5LAK - chains A and B of the 4 polymer chains in the assembly; structure by X-ray diffraction, 2.30 A resolution.

# Chain A (and B)
Name: 3Cl Protease
Source organism: Cavally virus
Notes: chain B of this document is another copy of the same molecule, construct and numbering; everything in this record applies to it too
UniProtKB: F8RL29 (F8RL29_AMV79); residues 1-314 here correspond to UniProt positions 1387-1700 (UniProt number = residue number + 1386)
Sequence (314 residues; numbered 1 to 314; the number before each row is that of its first residue):
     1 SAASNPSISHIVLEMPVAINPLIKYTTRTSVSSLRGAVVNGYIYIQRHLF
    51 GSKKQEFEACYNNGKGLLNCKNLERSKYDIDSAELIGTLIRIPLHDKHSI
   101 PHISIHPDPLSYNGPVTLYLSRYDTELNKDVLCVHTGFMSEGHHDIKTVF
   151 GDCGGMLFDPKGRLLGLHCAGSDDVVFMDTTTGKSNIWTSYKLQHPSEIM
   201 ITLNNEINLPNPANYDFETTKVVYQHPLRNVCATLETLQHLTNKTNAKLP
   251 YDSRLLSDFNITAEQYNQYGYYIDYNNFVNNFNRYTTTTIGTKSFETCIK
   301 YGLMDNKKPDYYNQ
Not modelled in the structure: 126-127, 306-314 (chain B: 27-31, 180-184, 193, 306-314)
Swiss-Prot annotation at these positions:
  - active site (For 3C-like proteinase): His48, Cys153
  - site: Gln314 (Cleavage)
From the paper describing this entry:
  - contacts within the chain: His48-Asp216 (water-mediated contact), Arg47-Asp216 (salt bridge)
  - binding site for BEZ-TYR-TYR-ASN-ECC Peptide inhibitor: Ser52, Gly151, Cys153, Asp173, Leu209, Tyr215, Asp216 to Lys221, Val222
  - catalytic residues: Gly151, Cys153
  - binding site for BEZ-TYR-TYR-ASN-ECC Peptide inhibitor: Arg28, Thr148, His168, Thr220
  - binding site for BEZ-TYR-TYR-ASN-ECC Peptide inhibitor: Thr148, Val149, His168, Val222
  - specificity-determining residues: Ser52, Asp216
  - conformationally variable residues (loop rearrangement, side-chain flip): Phe150 to Cys153, Tyr215 to Val222
  - self-association interface (contacts with another copy of this molecule): Ser1 to Pro16

# How chain A and chain B interact
Contacting residue pairs (78):
  Ser1(A) with Asp145(B); His195(B); Pro196(B); Glu296(B); Lys300(B)
  Ala2(A) with Asp145(B); Lys147(B), hydrogen bond (backbone-side chain); Glu198(B)
  Ala3(A) with Lys147(B); Pro196(B)
  Asn5(A) with Thr136(B), hydrogen bond (side chain-backbone); Gly137(B); Asp145(B), hydrogen bond (side chain-backbone); Lys147(B), hydrogen bond (backbone-side chain)
  Ser7(A) with His135(B); Asp145(B); Ile146(B); Lys147(B), hydrogen bond (side chain-backbone)
  Ile8(A) with Val134(B); His135(B)
  Ser9(A) with Arg122(B), hydrogen bond; Cys133(B), hydrogen bond; Val134(B); His135(B)
  His10(A) with Cys133(B); Val134(B), hydrogen bond (backbone-backbone)
  Ile11(A) with Asp124(B); Val131(B), hydrophobic; Leu132(B)
  Val12(A) with Leu13(B); Tyr119(B), hydrophobic; Leu132(B), hydrogen bond (backbone-backbone)
  Tyr119(A) with Val12(B), hydrophobic
  Arg122(A) with Ser9(B), hydrogen bond
  Asp124(A) with Ile11(B); Lys161(B), salt bridge
  Leu132(A) with Ile11(B); Val12(B), hydrogen bond (backbone-backbone)
  Cys133(A) with Ser9(B), hydrogen bond; His10(B); Val12(B)
  Val134(A) with Ile8(B); Ser9(B); His10(B), hydrogen bond (backbone-backbone); Val12(B)
  His135(A) with Ser7(B); Ile8(B); Ser9(B)
  Thr136(A) with Asn5(B), hydrogen bond (backbone-side chain); Thr136(B), hydrogen bond
  Gly137(A) with Asn5(B)
  Asp145(A) with Ser1(B); Ala2(B); Asn5(B), hydrogen bond (backbone-side chain)
  Ile146(A) with Ser7(B)
  Lys147(A) with Ala2(B), hydrogen bond (side chain-backbone); Ala3(B), hydrogen bond (side chain-backbone); Asn5(B), hydrogen bond (side chain-backbone); Ser7(B), hydrogen bond (backbone-side chain); Met304(B)
  Lys161(A) with Asp124(B), salt bridge; Glu126(B)
  Tyr191(A) with Thr292(B)
  Leu193(A) with Gly291(B)
  His195(A) with Ser1(B)
  Pro196(A) with Ser1(B); Ala3(B)
  Glu198(A) with Ala2(B)
  Thr287(A) with Thr288(B); Thr289(B), hydrogen bond (backbone-backbone)
  Thr288(A) with Thr287(B)
  Thr289(A) with Thr287(B), hydrogen bond (backbone-backbone); Ser294(B)
  Thr292(A) with Ser294(B), hydrogen bond (backbone-side chain); Glu296(B)
  Ser294(A) with Thr292(B), hydrogen bond (side chain-backbone)
  Lys300(A) with Ser1(B)
  Met304(A) with Lys147(B)
Interface residues without a listed pair, chain A (42 interface residues in all): Ser4, Leu13, Glu14, Met15, Val131, Leu228, Thr286
Interface residues without a listed pair, chain B (43 interface residues in all): Ser4, Glu14, Gln194, Leu228, Thr286

# Summary
Chain A and chain B form an interface of 42 and 43 residues respectively; the contacts include 24 hydrogen
bonds and 2 salt bridges. Polar pairs include Asp124(A)-Lys161(B), Ala2(A)-Lys147(B) and Asn5(A)-Thr136(B).
From the paper: catalytic residues Gly151(A) and Cys153(A); a binding site for BEZ-TYR-TYR-ASN-ECC Peptide
inhibitor at Ser52(A), Gly151(A) and Cys153(A) among others.
Both chains are 3Cl Protease (Cavally virus). Entry 5LAK (Ligand-bound structure of Cavally Virus 3CL
Protease) was determined by X-ray diffraction (same publication as 5LAC).
